6XZP - chains AP1 and BP1 of the 8 polymer chains in the assembly; structure by electron microscopy, 3.30 A resolution.

== Chain AP1 ==
Name: Polymerase acidic protein
Organism: Influenza C virus (strain C/Johannesburg/1/1966)
Notes: EC 3.1.-.-
Reference sequence: Q9IMP5 (PA_INCJH); residue numbers follow UniProt; this construct covers 1-709
Chain sequence (709 residues; numbered 1 to 709; the number before each row is that of its first residue):
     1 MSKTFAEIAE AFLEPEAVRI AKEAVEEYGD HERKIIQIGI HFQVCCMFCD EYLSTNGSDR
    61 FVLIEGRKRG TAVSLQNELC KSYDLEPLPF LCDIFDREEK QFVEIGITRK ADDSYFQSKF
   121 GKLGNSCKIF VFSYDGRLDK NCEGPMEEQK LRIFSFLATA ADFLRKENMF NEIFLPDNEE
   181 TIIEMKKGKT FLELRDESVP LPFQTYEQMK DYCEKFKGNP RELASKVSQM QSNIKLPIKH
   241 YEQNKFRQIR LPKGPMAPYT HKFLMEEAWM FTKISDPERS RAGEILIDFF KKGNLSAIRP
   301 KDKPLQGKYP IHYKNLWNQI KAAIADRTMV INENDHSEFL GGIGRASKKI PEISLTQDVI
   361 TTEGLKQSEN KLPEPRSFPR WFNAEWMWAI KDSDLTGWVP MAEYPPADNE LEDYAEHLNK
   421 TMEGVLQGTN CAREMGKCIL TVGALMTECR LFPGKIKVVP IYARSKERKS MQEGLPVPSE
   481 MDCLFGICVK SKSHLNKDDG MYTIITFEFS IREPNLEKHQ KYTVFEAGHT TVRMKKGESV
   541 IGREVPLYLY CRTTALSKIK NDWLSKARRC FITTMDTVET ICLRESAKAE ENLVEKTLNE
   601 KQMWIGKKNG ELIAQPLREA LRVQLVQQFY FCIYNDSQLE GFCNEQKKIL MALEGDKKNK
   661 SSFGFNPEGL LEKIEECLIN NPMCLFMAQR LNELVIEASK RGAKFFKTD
Not modelled in the structure: 1, 533-542, 708-709
Swiss-Prot annotation at these positions:
  - motif: Arg109 to Gly124 (Nuclear localization signal 1 (NLS1)), Lys166 to Ser228 (Nuclear localization signal 2 (NLS2))
  - binding site (Mn(2+)): His41, Glu65, Asp93, Glu104, Ile105

== Chain BP1 ==
Name: RNA-directed RNA polymerase catalytic subunit
Organism: Influenza C virus (strain C/Johannesburg/1/1966)
Notes: EC 2.7.7.48
Reference sequence: Q9IMP4 (RDRP_INCJH); numbering as in UniProt (aligned over 1-754)
Chain sequence (754 residues; row label = number of the first residue in the row):
     1 MEINPYLMFL NNDVTSLIST TYPYTGPPPM SHGSSTKYTL ETIKRTYDYS RTSVEKTSKV
    61 FNIPRRKFCN CLEDKDELVK PTGNVDISSL LGLAEMMEKR MGEGFFKHCV MEAETEILKM
   121 HFSRLTEGRQ TYDWTSERNM PAATALQLTV DAIKETEGPF KGTTMLEYCN KMIEMLDWKE
   181 IKFKKVKTVV RREKDKRSGK EIKTKVPVMG IDSIKHDEFL IRALTINTMA KDGERGKLQR
   241 RAIATPGMIV RPFSKIVETV AQKICEKLKE SGLPVGGNEK KAKLKTTVTS LNARMNSDQF
   301 AVNITGDNSK WNECQQPEAY LALLAYITKD SSDLMKDLCS VAPVLFCNKF VKLGQGIRLS
   361 NKRKTKEVII KAEKMGKYKN LMREEYKNLF EPLEKYIQKD VCFLPGGMLM GMFNMLSTVL
   421 GVSTLCYMDE ELKAKGCFWT GLQSSDDFVL FAVASNWSNI HWTIRRFNAV CKLIGINMSL
   481 EKSYGSLPEL FEFTSMFFDG EFVSNLAMEL PAFTTAGVNE GVDFTAAMSI IKTNMINNSL
   541 SPSTALMALR ICLQEFRATY RVHPWDSRVK GGRMKIINEF IKTIENKDGL LIADGGKLMN
   601 NISTLHIPEE VLKFEKMDEQ YRNRVFNPKN PFTNFDKTID IFRAHGPIRV EENEAVVSTH
   661 SFRTRANRTL LNTDMRAMMA EEKRYQMVCD MFKSVFESAD INPPIGAMSI GEAIEEKLLE
   721 RAKMKRDIGA IEDSEYEEIK DIIRDAKKAR LESR
Not modelled in the structure: 31-34, 187-210, 636-651
Swiss-Prot annotation at these positions:
  - region: Arg251 to Glu258 (Promoter-binding site)
  - motif (Nuclear localization signal): Val189 to Arg197, Lys205 to Glu218

== Chain AP1 / chain BP1 interface ==
Residue-residue contacts (245; chain AP1 residue first):
  Ser2(AP1) - Lys119(BP1)
  Lys3(AP1) - Met111(BP1)
  Lys3(AP1) - Glu112(BP1)
  Lys3(AP1) - Thr115(BP1)
  Thr4(AP1) - Met111(BP1)
  Thr4(AP1) - Thr115(BP1)
  Phe5(AP1) - Thr115(BP1)
  Phe5(AP1) - Leu118(BP1)  hydrophobic
  His31(AP1) - Glu114(BP1)  salt bridge
  Glu32(AP1) - Met111(BP1)
  Arg165(AP1) - Ala707(BP1)
  Glu167(AP1) - Lys119(BP1)
  Asn168(AP1) - Lys119(BP1)
  Asn168(AP1) - His121(BP1)
  Asn168(AP1) - Thr163(BP1)
  Met169(AP1) - Lys119(BP1)
  Asn171(AP1) - Thr163(BP1)
  Met185(AP1) - Asn170(BP1)
  Met185(AP1) - Asp337(BP1)
  Met185(AP1) - Leu338(BP1)  hydrophobic
  Lys186(AP1) - Asn170(BP1)  hydrogen bond (backbone-side chain)
  Lys186(AP1) - Ile173(BP1)
  Lys186(AP1) - Glu174(BP1)  salt bridge
  Lys187(AP1) - Asp337(BP1)  salt bridge
  Gly188(AP1) - Ile173(BP1)
  Gly188(AP1) - Asp177(BP1)
  Lys189(AP1) - Asp177(BP1)  hydrogen bond (backbone-side chain)
  Thr190(AP1) - Leu176(BP1)  hydrogen bond (side chain-backbone)
  Thr190(AP1) - Asp177(BP1)  hydrogen bond
  Thr190(AP1) - His216(BP1)
  Phe191(AP1) - Val341(BP1)  hydrophobic
  Phe191(AP1) - Val344(BP1)  hydrophobic
  Glu193(AP1) - Val60(BP1)
  Leu194(AP1) - Val60(BP1)  hydrophobic
  Leu194(AP1) - Asn348(BP1)
  Glu197(AP1) - Ser58(BP1)
  Glu197(AP1) - Lys59(BP1)
  Glu197(AP1) - Val60(BP1)
  Glu197(AP1) - Arg65(BP1)  salt bridge
  Ser198(AP1) - Cys347(BP1)
  Ser198(AP1) - Asn348(BP1)  hydrogen bond
  Val199(AP1) - Lys67(BP1)
  Leu201(AP1) - Lys56(BP1)
  Leu201(AP1) - Cys71(BP1)  hydrophobic
  Tyr206(AP1) - Leu321(BP1)  hydrophobic
  Tyr206(AP1) - Ala325(BP1)
  Tyr206(AP1) - Ser340(BP1)
  Met209(AP1) - Leu321(BP1)  hydrophobic
  Tyr212(AP1) - Ile87(BP1)  hydrophobic
  Cys213(AP1) - Ala322(BP1)
  Cys213(AP1) - Tyr326(BP1)
  Glu214(AP1) - Lys329(BP1)
  Glu214(AP1) - Lys336(BP1)  salt bridge
  Phe216(AP1) - Ser88(BP1)
  Phe216(AP1) - Leu91(BP1)  hydrophobic
  Phe216(AP1) - Gly92(BP1)
  Gly218(AP1) - Glu95(BP1)  hydrogen bond (backbone-side chain)
  Arg221(AP1) - Glu430(BP1)
  Glu222(AP1) - Ser88(BP1)
  Leu223(AP1) - Ser89(BP1)
  Ala224(AP1) - Asp429(BP1)
  Ala224(AP1) - Arg466(BP1)
  Lys226(AP1) - Asp86(BP1)
  Lys226(AP1) - Ser89(BP1)
  Val227(AP1) - Arg466(BP1)
  Val227(AP1) - Ala469(BP1)
  Val227(AP1) - Leu473(BP1)  hydrophobic
  Ser228(AP1) - Arg466(BP1)  hydrogen bond
  Met230(AP1) - Leu72(BP1)  hydrophobic
  Met230(AP1) - Leu473(BP1)  hydrophobic
  Gln231(AP1) - Trp462(BP1)  hydrogen bond (side chain-backbone)
  Gln231(AP1) - Arg465(BP1)
  Gln231(AP1) - Arg466(BP1)
  Asn233(AP1) - Leu78(BP1)
  Ile234(AP1) - Leu78(BP1)  hydrophobic
  Leu236(AP1) - Arg465(BP1)  hydrogen bond (backbone-side chain)
  Ile238(AP1) - Arg465(BP1)
  His240(AP1) - Trp457(BP1)
  His240(AP1) - His461(BP1)
  Tyr241(AP1) - Tyr484(BP1)
  Pro277(AP1) - Arg568(BP1)
  Ser347(AP1) - Lys364(BP1)
  Ser347(AP1) - Thr365(BP1)
  Ser347(AP1) - Glu367(BP1)  hydrogen bond
  Lys348(AP1) - Thr365(BP1)  hydrogen bond (backbone-backbone)
  Lys348(AP1) - Lys366(BP1)
  Lys348(AP1) - Glu367(BP1)  hydrogen bond (backbone-backbone)
  Lys349(AP1) - Glu367(BP1)  salt bridge
  Ile350(AP1) - Glu367(BP1)
  Ile350(AP1) - Val368(BP1)
  Glu352(AP1) - Lys374(BP1)
  Glu352(AP1) - Tyr378(BP1)
  Leu355(AP1) - Tyr378(BP1)
  Glu363(AP1) - Asn361(BP1)  hydrogen bond
  Glu363(AP1) - Lys366(BP1)  salt bridge
  Gly364(AP1) - Ser360(BP1)
  Gly364(AP1) - Asn361(BP1)
  Leu365(AP1) - Leu359(BP1)
  Leu365(AP1) - Ser360(BP1)
  Lys366(AP1) - Leu359(BP1)
  Lys366(AP1) - Ser360(BP1)  hydrogen bond (backbone-backbone)
  Lys366(AP1) - Lys362(BP1)
  Lys366(AP1) - Leu381(BP1)
  Gln367(AP1) - Arg358(BP1)
  Gln367(AP1) - Leu359(BP1)
  Gln367(AP1) - Leu381(BP1)  hydrogen bond (backbone-backbone)
  Gln367(AP1) - Met382(BP1)
  Gln367(AP1) - Arg383(BP1)  hydrogen bond (side chain-backbone)
  Gln367(AP1) - Tyr386(BP1)
  Ser368(AP1) - Arg358(BP1)  hydrogen bond (backbone-backbone)
  Ser368(AP1) - Ser360(BP1)
  Glu369(AP1) - Arg383(BP1)
  Asn370(AP1) - Arg383(BP1)  hydrogen bond
  Asn383(AP1) - Met1(BP1)  hydrogen bond (side chain-backbone)
  Asn383(AP1) - Glu2(BP1)  hydrogen bond
  Asn383(AP1) - Ile3(BP1)
  Trp386(AP1) - Pro5(BP1)  hydrophobic
  Met387(AP1) - Met1(BP1)
  Met387(AP1) - Ile3(BP1)  hydrophobic
  Met401(AP1) - Met547(BP1)  hydrophobic
  Met401(AP1) - Arg550(BP1)
  Met401(AP1) - Ile551(BP1)  hydrophobic
  Met401(AP1) - Gln554(BP1)
  Ala402(AP1) - Arg550(BP1)  hydrogen bond (backbone-side chain)
  Ala402(AP1) - Gln554(BP1)  hydrogen bond (backbone-side chain)
  Glu403(AP1) - Arg550(BP1)
  Glu403(AP1) - Arg557(BP1)  salt bridge
  Glu403(AP1) - Leu598(BP1)  hydrogen bond (side chain-backbone)
  Tyr404(AP1) - Arg550(BP1)  hydrogen bond
  Pro405(AP1) - Leu546(BP1)
  Pro405(AP1) - Leu598(BP1)  hydrophobic
  Pro405(AP1) - Asn600(BP1)
  Pro405(AP1) - Asn601(BP1)
  Pro406(AP1) - Met599(BP1)  hydrophobic
  Pro406(AP1) - Asn601(BP1)  hydrogen bond (backbone-side chain)
  Asn409(AP1) - Ser603(BP1)  hydrogen bond
  Leu411(AP1) - Pro542(BP1)  hydrophobic
  Glu412(AP1) - Asn601(BP1)  hydrogen bond
  Glu412(AP1) - Ile602(BP1)
  Glu412(AP1) - Ser603(BP1)  hydrogen bond (side chain-backbone)
  Ala415(AP1) - Pro542(BP1)
  Ala415(AP1) - Ser543(BP1)  hydrogen bond (backbone-side chain)
  Ala415(AP1) - Leu546(BP1)
  Glu416(AP1) - Leu546(BP1)
  Leu418(AP1) - Ser543(BP1)
  Asn419(AP1) - Ser543(BP1)
  Asn419(AP1) - Met547(BP1)
  Asn419(AP1) - Arg550(BP1)
  Glu423(AP1) - Arg550(BP1)  salt bridge
  Arg450(AP1) - Arg665(BP1)
  Glu480(AP1) - Arg568(BP1)  salt bridge
  Trp563(AP1) - Tyr24(BP1)
  Trp563(AP1) - Gly26(BP1)
  Trp563(AP1) - Pro27(BP1)
  Trp563(AP1) - Pro28(BP1)
  Trp563(AP1) - Arg235(BP1)
  Arg568(AP1) - Ile551(BP1)
  Arg568(AP1) - Gln554(BP1)
  Arg568(AP1) - Glu555(BP1)
  Arg569(AP1) - Thr25(BP1)
  Arg569(AP1) - Leu510(BP1)
  Cys570(AP1) - Thr25(BP1)
  Ile572(AP1) - Thr544(BP1)
  Met575(AP1) - Ser543(BP1)  hydrogen bond
  Met575(AP1) - Thr544(BP1)
  Asp576(AP1) - Leu506(BP1)
  Asp576(AP1) - Thr544(BP1)
  Thr577(AP1) - Leu17(BP1)
  Thr577(AP1) - Thr20(BP1)
  Glu579(AP1) - Ser541(BP1)
  Glu579(AP1) - Pro542(BP1)
  Glu579(AP1) - Ser543(BP1)  hydrogen bond (side chain-backbone)
  Glu579(AP1) - Thr544(BP1)  hydrogen bond
  Leu583(AP1) - Ser541(BP1)
  Arg584(AP1) - Glu501(BP1)  salt bridge
  Lys601(AP1) - Asn12(BP1)  hydrogen bond
  Gln602(AP1) - Asn11(BP1)
  Met603(AP1) - Met8(BP1)  hydrophobic
  Met603(AP1) - Asn12(BP1)
  Trp604(AP1) - Leu7(BP1)
  Trp604(AP1) - Met8(BP1)
  Trp604(AP1) - Asn11(BP1)
  Ile605(AP1) - Ile3(BP1)
  Ile605(AP1) - Asn4(BP1)  hydrogen bond (backbone-backbone)
  Gly606(AP1) - Glu2(BP1)
  Gly606(AP1) - Ile3(BP1)
  Gly606(AP1) - Asn4(BP1)
  Gly606(AP1) - Leu7(BP1)
  Lys607(AP1) - Met1(BP1)
  Lys607(AP1) - Glu2(BP1)  hydrogen bond (backbone-backbone)
  Lys608(AP1) - Met1(BP1)
  Ile613(AP1) - Met1(BP1)  hydrophobic
  Gln624(AP1) - Met8(BP1)
  Gln624(AP1) - Thr20(BP1)
  Gln627(AP1) - Thr20(BP1)
  Gln628(AP1) - Thr20(BP1)  hydrogen bond (side chain-backbone)
  Gln628(AP1) - Thr25(BP1)  hydrogen bond
  Phe631(AP1) - Thr20(BP1)
  Phe631(AP1) - Thr21(BP1)
  Phe631(AP1) - Pro23(BP1)  hydrophobic
  Cys632(AP1) - Thr25(BP1)  hydrogen bond (side chain-backbone)
  Cys632(AP1) - Gly26(BP1)
  Cys632(AP1) - Pro27(BP1)
  Asn635(AP1) - Pro23(BP1)  hydrogen bond (side chain-backbone)
  Asn635(AP1) - Gly26(BP1)  hydrogen bond (side chain-backbone)
  Asn635(AP1) - Pro27(BP1)  hydrogen bond (side chain-backbone)
  Glu640(AP1) - Pro23(BP1)
  Glu640(AP1) - Arg235(BP1)  salt bridge
  Gly641(AP1) - Leu238(BP1)
  Cys643(AP1) - Pro23(BP1)
  Glu645(AP1) - Lys482(BP1)
  Gln646(AP1) - Tyr6(BP1)  hydrogen bond
  Gln646(AP1) - Thr21(BP1)
  Lys647(AP1) - Thr21(BP1)
  Lys647(AP1) - Tyr22(BP1)
  Lys648(AP1) - Lys482(BP1)
  Met651(AP1) - Tyr484(BP1)
  Met651(AP1) - Leu490(BP1)
  Met651(AP1) - Phe497(BP1)  hydrophobic
  Glu654(AP1) - Val14(BP1)
  Glu654(AP1) - Leu490(BP1)
  Lys657(AP1) - Phe9(BP1)  hydrogen bond (side chain-backbone)
  Lys657(AP1) - Leu10(BP1)  hydrogen bond (side chain-backbone)
  Lys657(AP1) - Asn12(BP1)  hydrogen bond (side chain-backbone)
  Lys660(AP1) - Ser486(BP1)
  Lys660(AP1) - Leu487(BP1)
  Ser661(AP1) - Trp457(BP1)
  Ser662(AP1) - Gly485(BP1)
  Phe663(AP1) - Tyr484(BP1)
  Phe663(AP1) - Gly485(BP1)  hydrogen bond (backbone-backbone)
  Phe665(AP1) - Leu480(BP1)  hydrophobic
  Phe665(AP1) - Ser483(BP1)
  Asn666(AP1) - Leu480(BP1)
  Asn666(AP1) - Glu481(BP1)
  Gly669(AP1) - Glu481(BP1)
  Leu670(AP1) - Glu481(BP1)
  Lys673(AP1) - Glu481(BP1)  salt bridge
  Phe686(AP1) - Ile3(BP1)
  Met687(AP1) - Pro5(BP1)  hydrophobic
  Met687(AP1) - Tyr6(BP1)  hydrophobic
  Arg690(AP1) - Glu2(BP1)  salt bridge
  Arg690(AP1) - Ile3(BP1)  hydrogen bond (side chain-backbone)
  Arg690(AP1) - Asn4(BP1)  hydrogen bond (backbone-side chain)
  Leu691(AP1) - Tyr6(BP1)  hydrophobic
  Leu694(AP1) - Tyr6(BP1)
Also at the interface, not in a pair above, chain AP1 (161 interface residues in all): Ile8, Asp135, Ile173, Phe174, Glu184, Arg195, Pro200, Phe203, Lys217, Gln229, Pro237, Ser275, Ile360, Ala407, Asp408, Thr447, Asp499, Ile559, Lys566, Thr573, Thr580, Ile581, Val623, Ser637, Phe642, Asn644, Leu650, Gly655, Asn659, Glu693, Arg701
Also at the interface, not in a pair above, chain BP1 (158 interface residues in all): Thr15, Ile18, Ser19, Pro29, Met30, Cys69, Lys75, Val79, Met120, Thr164, Leu166, Val302, Glu318, Ser332, Leu334, Ile357, Tyr427, Glu431, Ile464, Asn468, Lys472, Met478, Glu489, Pro511, Thr514, Leu540, Ala548, Leu553, Arg561, Lys570, Lys597, Ile705

== Overview ==
161 residues of chain AP1 face 158 of chain BP1 across their interface, with 48 hydrogen bonds and 14 salt
bridges. Among the polar pairs are His31(AP1)-Glu114(BP1), Lys186(AP1)-Glu174(BP1) and
Lys187(AP1)-Asp337(BP1). From UniProt: 5 Mn2+-binding residues on chain AP1.
Chain AP1 is Polymerase acidic protein and chain BP1 is RNA-directed RNA polymerase catalytic subunit, both
from Influenza C virus (strain C/Johannesburg/1/1966); the structure, Influenza C virus polymerase in complex
with chicken ANP32A - Subclass 4, was determined by electron microscopy (same publication as 6XZD, 6XZG, 6XZQ,
6XZR and 6Y0C).
